7ZRZ - chains AP1 and DP1 of the 5 polymer chains in the assembly; structure by electron microscopy, 3.09 A resolution.

== Chain AP1 ==
Name: tRNA-splicing endonuclease subunit Sen34
Source organism: Homo sapiens
Notes: EC 4.6.1.16
UniProtKB: Q9BSV6 (SEN34_HUMAN); the construct has insertions or renumbered stretches relative to UniProt, so the offset changes along the chain: 1-72 = UniProt 1-72; 120-167 = UniProt 73-120; 180-310 = UniProt 180-310
Sequence (263 residues; each row starts with the number of its first residue; note: 47 numbers in that range are skipped by the numbering (no residue carries them; nothing is unmodelled there)):
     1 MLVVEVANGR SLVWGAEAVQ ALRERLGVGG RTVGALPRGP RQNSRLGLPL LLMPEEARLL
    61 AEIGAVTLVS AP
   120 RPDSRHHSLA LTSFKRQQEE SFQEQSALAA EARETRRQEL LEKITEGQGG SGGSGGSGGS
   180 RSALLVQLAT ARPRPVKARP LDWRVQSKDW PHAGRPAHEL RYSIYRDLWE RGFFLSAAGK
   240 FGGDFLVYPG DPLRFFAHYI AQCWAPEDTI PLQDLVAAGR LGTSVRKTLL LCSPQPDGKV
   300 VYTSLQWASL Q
Not modelled in the structure: 120-197, 310
Sequence notes: linker (168-179); conflict Phe255 (His in Q9BSV6)
From the paper describing this entry:
  - binding site for pre-tRNA Arg TCT 3-2: Lys239, Phe255, Ala256
  - catalytic residues: Tyr247, Lys286
  - disease-associated variants - R58W (TDelta = -6.2 degC): decreased stability (citing earlier work)

== Chain DP1 ==
Name: tRNA-splicing endonuclease subunit Sen15
Source organism: Homo sapiens
UniProtKB: Q8WW01 (SEN15_HUMAN); residues 1-171 here = UniProt positions 1-171
Sequence (217 residues; numbered -45 to 171; the number before each row is that of its first residue; numbers below 1 keep their minus sign (Met-45 is residue -45)):
   -45 MDEKTTGWRG GHVVEGLAGE LEQLRARLEH HPQGQREPGE NLYFQGMEER GDSEPTPGCS
    15 GLGPGGVRGF GDGGGAPSWA PEDAWMGTHP KYLEMMELDI GDATQVYVAF LVYLDLMESK
    75 SWHEVNCVGL PELQLICLVG TEIEGEGLQT VVPTPITASL SHNRIREILK ASRKLQGDPD
   135 LPMSFTLAIV ESDSTIVYYK LTDGFMLPDP QNISLRR
Not modelled in the structure: -45 to 55, 165-171
Sequence notes: initiating methionine (-45); expression tag (-44 to 0)
From the paper describing this entry:
  - disease-associated variants - H116Y: decreased stability (citing earlier work)
  - disease-associated variants - W76G, Y152C: decreased stability (proposed by the authors, not directly observed)

== How chain AP1 and chain DP1 interact ==
Contacting residue pairs - 59 pairs, chain AP1 then chain DP1:
  Arg230(AP1) with Phe159(DP1)
  His257(AP1) with Pro162(DP1)
  Tyr258(AP1) with Phe159(DP1), hydrogen bond (side chain-backbone); Met160(DP1); Leu161(DP1), hydrogen bond (side chain-backbone); Pro162(DP1)
  Pro265(AP1) with His116(DP1)
  Glu266(AP1) with Asn117(DP1), hydrogen bond
  Asp267(AP1) with Ser115(DP1)
  Thr268(AP1) with Ser113(DP1); Leu114(DP1)
  Ile269(AP1) with Ser113(DP1); Leu114(DP1), hydrogen bond (backbone-backbone)
  Leu271(AP1) with Thr108(DP1); Pro109(DP1); Ile110(DP1), hydrophobic; Ala112(DP1)
  Gln272(AP1) with Ile110(DP1)
  Val275(AP1) with Tyr153(DP1)
  Gly278(AP1) with Tyr153(DP1)
  Arg279(AP1) with Tyr153(DP1)
  Gly281(AP1) with Pro164(DP1)
  Thr282(AP1) with Pro164(DP1)
  Arg285(AP1) with Pro164(DP1)
  Lys286(AP1) with Pro164(DP1)
  Thr287(AP1) with Leu161(DP1), hydrogen bond (side chain-backbone); Pro162(DP1); Asp163(DP1), hydrogen bond (side chain-backbone)
  Leu289(AP1) with Phe159(DP1), hydrophobic
  Leu290(AP1) with His116(DP1)
  Ser292(AP1) with His116(DP1), hydrogen bond
  Val300(AP1) with His116(DP1)
  Tyr301(AP1) with Arg120(DP1); Asp157(DP1); Gly158(DP1); Phe159(DP1), hydrophobic
  Thr302(AP1) with His116(DP1); Arg120(DP1), hydrogen bond; Thr156(DP1)
  Ser303(AP1) with Lys154(DP1); Leu155(DP1); Thr156(DP1), hydrogen bond (backbone-backbone); Gly158(DP1); Phe159(DP1); Leu161(DP1)
  Leu304(AP1) with Tyr153(DP1), hydrophobic; Lys154(DP1); Leu155(DP1), hydrophobic
  Gln305(AP1) with Tyr153(DP1); Lys154(DP1), hydrogen bond (backbone-backbone); Leu161(DP1); Asp163(DP1); Pro164(DP1)
  Trp306(AP1) with Tyr152(DP1); Tyr153(DP1)
  Ala307(AP1) with Tyr152(DP1); Lys154(DP1)
  Leu309(AP1) with Lys74(DP1); Tyr152(DP1), hydrophobic
Other interface residues (no listed pair), chain AP1 (34 interface residues in all): Leu227, Phe232, Cys291, Gln294
Other interface residues (no listed pair), chain DP1 (28 interface residues in all): Leu70, Ile119, Ile143, Val151
Interface features reported in the paper:
  - interface residues, chain DP1: His116(DP1)

== Summary ==
34 residues of chain AP1 and 28 residues of chain DP1 are in contact; the contacts include 10 hydrogen bonds.
Among the polar pairs are Tyr258(AP1)-Phe159(DP1), Tyr258(AP1)-Leu161(DP1) and Glu266(AP1)-Asn117(DP1). The
paper reports catalytic residues Tyr247(AP1) and Lys286(AP1); H116Y, W76G and Y152C of chain DP1 reduce
stability.
Here chain AP1 is tRNA-splicing endonuclease subunit Sen34 and chain DP1 is tRNA-splicing endonuclease subunit
Sen15, both from Homo sapiens. Entry 7ZRZ (Structure of the human tRNA splicing endonuclease defines substrate
recognition) was determined by electron microscopy.
